3ILG - chains C and D of the 4 polymer chains in the assembly; structure by X-ray diffraction, 1.90 A resolution.

Chain C:
Name: Insulin A chain
Organism: Homo sapiens
Reference sequence: P01308 (INS_HUMAN); residues 1-21 here correspond to UniProt positions 90-110 (UniProt number = residue number + 89)
Chain sequence (21 residues; numbered 1 to 21; the number before each row is that of its first residue):
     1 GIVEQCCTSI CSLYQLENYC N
Disulfides: C6-C11

Chain D:
Name: Insulin B chain
Organism: Homo sapiens
Reference sequence: P01308 (INS_HUMAN); residues 1-30 here correspond to UniProt positions 25-54 (UniProt number = residue number + 24)
Chain sequence (30 residues; each row starts with the number of its first residue):
     1 FVNQHLCGSH LVEALYLVCG ERGFFYTPKT

Interface between chain C and chain D:
Cross-chain cystine bridges: C7(C)-C7(D), C20(C)-C19(D)
Pairs across the interface - 37 pairs, chain C then chain D:
  G1(C) with T30(D), hydrogen bond (backbone-backbone)
  I2(C) with L11(D), hydrophobic; L15(D), hydrophobic
  V3(C) with P28(D), hydrophobic
  E4(C) with T30(D)
  C6(C) with Q4(D); H5(D); L6(D), hydrogen bond (backbone-backbone); L11(D), hydrophobic
  C7(C) with H5(D), hydrogen bond (backbone-side chain); L6(D); C7(D), disulfide
  T8(C) with H5(D)
  S9(C) with H5(D), hydrogen bond (backbone-side chain)
  I10(C) with N3(D); Q4(D); H5(D)
  C11(C) with N3(D); Q4(D)
  S12(C) with N3(D)
  L13(C) with V18(D)
  L16(C) with L6(D), hydrophobic; L11(D), hydrophobic; A14(D), hydrophobic; L15(D)
  E17(C) with V18(D); R22(D), salt bridge
  Y19(C) with L15(D), hydrophobic; F24(D); F25(D), hydrogen bond (backbone-backbone)
  C20(C) with C19(D), disulfide; R22(D); G23(D)
  N21(C) with R22(D), hydrogen bond (backbone-side chain); G23(D), hydrogen bond (backbone-backbone); F24(D), hydrogen bond (side chain-backbone); F25(D)
Also at the interface, not in a pair above, chain C (18 interface residues in all): N18
Also at the interface, not in a pair above, chain D (18 interface residues in all): Y26, T27

In short:
The chain C/chain D interface involves 18 residues from each chain; the contacts include 2 disulfide bonds, 8
hydrogen bonds and 1 salt bridge. Polar contacts include E17(C)-R22(D), C7(C)-H5(D) and S9(C)-H5(D).
Here chain C is Insulin A chain and chain D is Insulin B chain, both from Homo sapiens. Entry 3ILG (Crystal
structure of humnan insulin Sr+2 complex) was determined by X-ray diffraction.
